PDB entry 2E42 | X-ray diffraction, 1.80 A resolution | chains D and A of the 4 polymer chains in the assembly

[Chain D]
Molecule: 16-nt DNA strand
Sequence (16 nucleotides; numbered 101 to 116; the number before each row is that of its first residue):
   101 AATATTGCGCAATCCT

[Chain A]
Protein: CCAAT/enhancer-binding protein beta
From: Homo sapiens
UniProt: P17676 (CEBPB_HUMAN); residues 259-336 here = UniProt positions 259-336
Chain sequence (78 residues; each row starts with the number of its first residue):
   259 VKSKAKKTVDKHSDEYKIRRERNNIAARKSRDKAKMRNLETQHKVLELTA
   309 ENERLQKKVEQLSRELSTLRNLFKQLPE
Disordered / not traced: 259-267, 333-336
Construct notes: engineered mutation Ala285 (Val in P17676)
Curated features (UniProtKB/Swiss-Prot):
  - region: Lys275 to Arg295 (Basic motif), Leu297 to Leu304 (Leucine-zipper)
  - modified residue: Thr266 (Phosphothreonine), Ser288 (Phosphoserine), Ser325 (Phosphoserine)
  - cross-link (Glycyl lysine isopeptide (Lys-Gly)): Lys260 (interchain with G-Cter in SUMO2), Lys262 (interchain with G-Cter in SUMO2), Lys332 (interchain with G-Cter in SUMO2)
  - mutagenesis: Ser288 (S288A: Loss of nuclear translocation)

[How chain D and chain A interact]
Pairs across the interface (13; chain D residue first):
  DA102(D) - Arg280(A)  salt bridge to the phosphate
  DT103(D) - Arg280(A)  phosphate contact
  DA104(D) - Asn281(A)  base contact
  DA104(D) - Ala284(A)  phosphate contact
  DA104(D) - Lys287(A)  salt bridge to the phosphate
  DT105(D) - Asn281(A)  hydrogen bond to the base
  DT105(D) - Ala284(A)  base contact
  DT105(D) - Ala285(A)  base contact
  DT105(D) - Ser288(A)  hydrogen bond to the phosphate
  DT106(D) - Ala285(A)  base contact
  DT106(D) - Arg289(A)  base contact
  DG107(D) - Arg289(A)  hydrogen bond to the base
  DC108(D) - Arg289(A)  base contact

[Summary]
The chain D/chain A interface involves 7 residues from each chain; the contacts include 3 hydrogen bonds and 2
salt bridges. Among the polar pairs are DT105(D)-Asn281(A), DG107(D)-Arg289(A) and DT105(D)-Ser288(A). Curated
annotation (UniProt) lists one mutagenesis site on chain A.
Chain D is a 16-nt DNA strand and chain A is CCAAT/enhancer-binding protein beta (Homo sapiens); the
structure, Crystal structure of C/EBPbeta Bzip homodimer V285A mutant bound to A High Affinity DNA fragment,
was determined by X-ray diffraction.
